3VB3 - chains A and B; structure by X-ray diffraction, 2.20 A resolution.

[Chain A (and B)]
Name: 3C-like proteinase
From: SARS coronavirus
Notes: EC 3.4.22.-; chain B of this document is another copy of the same molecule, construct and numbering; everything in this record applies to it too
Reference sequence: P0C6U8 (R1A_CVHSA); residues 1-306 here correspond to UniProt positions 3241-3546 (UniProt number = residue number + 3240)
Amino-acid sequence (306 residues; each row starts with the number of its first residue):
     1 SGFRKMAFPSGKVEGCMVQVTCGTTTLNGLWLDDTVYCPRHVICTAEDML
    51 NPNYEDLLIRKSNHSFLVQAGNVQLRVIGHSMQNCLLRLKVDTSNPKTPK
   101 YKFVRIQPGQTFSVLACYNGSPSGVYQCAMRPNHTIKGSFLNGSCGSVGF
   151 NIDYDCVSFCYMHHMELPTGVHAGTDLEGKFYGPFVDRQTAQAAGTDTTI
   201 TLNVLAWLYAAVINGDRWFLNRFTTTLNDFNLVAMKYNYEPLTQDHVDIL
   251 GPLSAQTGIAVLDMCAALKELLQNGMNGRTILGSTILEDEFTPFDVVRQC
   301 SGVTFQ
Unresolved in the structure: 302-306 (chain B: fully traced)
Curated features (UniProtKB/Swiss-Prot):
  - active site (For 3CL-PRO activity): His-41, Cys-145
  - site: Gln-306 (Cleavage)

[Interface between chain A and chain B]
Pairs across the interface (79; chain A residue first):
  Ser-1(A) / Gly-138(B)
  Ser-1(A) / Ser-139(B)
  Ser-1(A) / Phe-140(B)  hydrogen bond (backbone-backbone)
  Ser-1(A) / Glu-166(B)  hydrogen bond
  Ser-1(A) / Gly-170(B)  hydrogen bond (side chain-backbone)
  Ser-1(A) / His-172(B)
  Gly-2(A) / Gly-138(B)
  Gly-2(A) / Ser-139(B)
  Arg-4(A) / Tyr-126(B)
  Arg-4(A) / Gln-127(B)  hydrogen bond (side chain-backbone)
  Arg-4(A) / Cys-128(B)
  Arg-4(A) / Lys-137(B)  hydrogen bond (side chain-backbone)
  Arg-4(A) / Ser-139(B)
  Arg-4(A) / Glu-290(B)  salt bridge
  Lys-5(A) / Arg-4(B)
  Met-6(A) / Gly-124(B)
  Met-6(A) / Val-125(B)
  Met-6(A) / Tyr-126(B)  hydrophobic
  Met-6(A) / Ser-139(B)
  Ala-7(A) / Gly-124(B)
  Ala-7(A) / Val-125(B)  hydrogen bond (backbone-backbone)
  Phe-8(A) / Val-125(B)
  Pro-9(A) / Ser-10(B)
  Pro-9(A) / Glu-14(B)
  Pro-9(A) / Pro-122(B)  hydrophobic
  Pro-9(A) / Ser-123(B)
  Pro-9(A) / Gly-124(B)
  Ser-10(A) / Pro-9(B)
  Ser-10(A) / Ser-10(B)  hydrogen bond (backbone-side chain)
  Ser-10(A) / Glu-14(B)  hydrogen bond (backbone-side chain)
  Gly-11(A) / Gly-11(B)
  Gly-11(A) / Glu-14(B)  hydrogen bond (backbone-side chain)
  Glu-14(A) / Pro-9(B)
  Glu-14(A) / Ser-10(B)  hydrogen bond (side chain-backbone)
  Glu-14(A) / Gly-11(B)  hydrogen bond (side chain-backbone)
  Tyr-118(A) / Thr-304(B)
  Ser-121(A) / Thr-304(B)
  Ser-121(A) / Phe-305(B)
  Pro-122(A) / Pro-9(B)  hydrophobic
  Pro-122(A) / Phe-305(B)  hydrogen bond (backbone-backbone)
  Ser-123(A) / Pro-9(B)
  Ser-123(A) / Val-303(B)  hydrogen bond (side chain-backbone)
  Ser-123(A) / Thr-304(B)
  Ser-123(A) / Phe-305(B)
  Gly-124(A) / Met-6(B)
  Gly-124(A) / Ala-7(B)
  Gly-124(A) / Pro-9(B)
  Val-125(A) / Met-6(B)
  Val-125(A) / Ala-7(B)  hydrogen bond (backbone-backbone)
  Val-125(A) / Phe-8(B)
  Val-125(A) / Val-125(B)  hydrophobic
  Tyr-126(A) / Arg-4(B)
  Tyr-126(A) / Lys-5(B)
  Tyr-126(A) / Met-6(B)  hydrophobic
  Gln-127(A) / Arg-4(B)  hydrogen bond (backbone-side chain)
  Cys-128(A) / Arg-4(B)
  Lys-137(A) / Arg-4(B)  hydrogen bond (backbone-side chain)
  Gly-138(A) / Ser-1(B)
  Gly-138(A) / Gly-2(B)
  Ser-139(A) / Ser-1(B)
  Ser-139(A) / Gly-2(B)  hydrogen bond (side chain-backbone)
  Ser-139(A) / Phe-3(B)
  Ser-139(A) / Arg-4(B)
  Ser-139(A) / Gln-299(B)  hydrogen bond
  Phe-140(A) / Ser-1(B)  hydrogen bond (backbone-backbone)
  Leu-141(A) / Ser-1(B)
  Leu-141(A) / Gln-299(B)
  Leu-141(A) / Gly-302(B)
  Glu-166(A) / Ser-1(B)  hydrogen bond (side chain-backbone)
  Gly-170(A) / Ser-1(B)  hydrogen bond (backbone-side chain)
  His-172(A) / Ser-1(B)  hydrogen bond (side chain-backbone)
  Gly-283(A) / Ile-286(B)
  Thr-285(A) / Thr-285(B)  hydrogen bond
  Thr-285(A) / Ile-286(B)
  Ile-286(A) / Thr-285(B)
  Glu-290(A) / Arg-4(B)  salt bridge
  Gln-299(A) / Ser-139(B)  hydrogen bond
  Gln-299(A) / Leu-141(B)
  Ser-301(A) / Leu-141(B)
Also at the interface, not in a pair above, chain A (39 interface residues in all): Phe-3, Lys-12, Leu-115, Arg-298, Cys-300
Also at the interface, not in a pair above, chain B (37 interface residues in all): Leu-115, Cys-300

[Overview]
39 residues of chain A face 37 of chain B across their interface; the contacts include 24 hydrogen bonds and 2
salt bridges. Polar contacts include Arg-4(A)/Glu-290(B), Ser-1(A)/Glu-166(B) and Ser-1(A)/Gly-170(B). From
UniProt: active-site residues His-41(A) and Cys-145(A) on chain A.
Chain A and chain B are both 3C-like proteinase (SARS coronavirus); the structure, Crystal structure of
SARS-CoV 3C-like protease in apo form, was determined by X-ray diffraction, deposited together with 3VB4,
3VB5, 3VB6 and 3VB7.
